1EON - chains A and B of the 4 polymer chains in the assembly; structure by X-ray diffraction, 1.60 A resolution.

# Chain A (and B)
Molecule: Type II restriction enzyme ecorv
Source organism: Escherichia coli
Notes: EC 3.1.21.4; chain B of this document is another copy of the same molecule, construct and numbering; everything in this record applies to it too
UniProtKB: P04390 (T2E5_ECOLI); residues 2-245 here correspond to UniProt positions 1-244 (UniProt number = residue number - 1)
Chain sequence (245 residues; row label = number of the first residue in the row):
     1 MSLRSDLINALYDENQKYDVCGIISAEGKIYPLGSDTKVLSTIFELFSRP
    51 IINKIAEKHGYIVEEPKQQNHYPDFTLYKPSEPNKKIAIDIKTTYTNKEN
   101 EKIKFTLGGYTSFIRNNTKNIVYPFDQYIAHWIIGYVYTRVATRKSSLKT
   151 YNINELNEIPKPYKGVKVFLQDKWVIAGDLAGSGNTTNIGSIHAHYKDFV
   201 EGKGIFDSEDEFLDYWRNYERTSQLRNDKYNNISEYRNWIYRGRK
Unresolved in the structure: 1, 142-144, 154-158 (chain B: 1, 98-101, 142-146, 228)

# How chain A and chain B interact
Contacting residue pairs - 82 pairs, chain A then chain B:
  Glu14(A) with Lys29(B), salt bridge; Tyr31(B), hydrogen bond
  Lys17(A) with Glu27(B)
  Tyr18(A) with Ser25(B); Glu27(B); Lys29(B); Tyr31(B)
  Asp19(A) with Ser25(B); Ala26(B), hydrogen bond (backbone-backbone); Glu27(B), hydrogen bond (backbone-side chain)
  Val20(A) with Ile23(B), hydrophobic; Ile24(B); Ser25(B)
  Cys21(A) with Ile24(B), hydrogen bond (backbone-backbone); Ser25(B); Ala26(B)
  Gly22(A) with Gly22(B); Ile23(B); Ile24(B), hydrogen bond (backbone-backbone)
  Ile23(A) with Val20(B), hydrophobic; Gly22(B); Ile43(B), hydrophobic; Leu46(B), hydrophobic
  Ile24(A) with Val20(B); Cys21(B), hydrogen bond (backbone-backbone); Gly22(B), hydrogen bond (backbone-backbone); Ile24(B), hydrophobic; Ile30(B), hydrophobic; Leu156(B), hydrophobic
  Ser25(A) with Asp19(B); Val20(B); Cys21(B); Leu156(B)
  Ala26(A) with Asp19(B), hydrogen bond (backbone-backbone); Cys21(B); Leu156(B); Lys161(B)
  Glu27(A) with Lys17(B); Tyr18(B); Asp19(B), hydrogen bond (side chain-backbone)
  Gly28(A) with Leu156(B)
  Lys29(A) with Glu14(B), salt bridge; Tyr18(B), hydrogen bond
  Tyr31(A) with Glu14(B), hydrogen bond; Tyr18(B); Phe47(B); Pro50(B), hydrophobic
  Pro32(A) with Leu46(B)
  Leu33(A) with Leu46(B); Arg49(B), hydrogen bond (backbone-side chain)
  Gly34(A) with Leu46(B)
  Asp36(A) with Gln69(B)
  Thr37(A) with Gln69(B), hydrogen bond (backbone-side chain)
  Lys38(A) with Thr42(B)
  Val39(A) with Thr42(B); Leu46(B), hydrophobic
  Thr42(A) with Lys38(B), hydrogen bond (side chain-backbone)
  Ile43(A) with Ile23(B), hydrophobic
  Leu46(A) with Ile23(B), hydrophobic; Tyr31(B); Pro32(B); Leu33(B), hydrophobic; Gly34(B)
  Phe47(A) with Tyr31(B)
  Arg49(A) with Pro32(B); Leu33(B), hydrogen bond (side chain-backbone); Gly34(B); Ser147(B), hydrogen bond (side chain-backbone); Leu148(B)
  Pro50(A) with Tyr31(B), hydrophobic; Leu148(B); Thr150(B)
  Asn53(A) with Leu148(B)
  Tyr95(A) with Gln69(B)
  Ser147(A) with Arg49(B), hydrogen bond (backbone-side chain)
  Leu148(A) with Arg49(B); Pro50(B); Asn53(B)
  Thr150(A) with Pro50(B)
  Ile153(A) with Ile153(B), hydrophobic
  Lys161(A) with Ala26(B)
  Asn185(A) with Asn185(B)
Also at the interface, not in a pair above, chain A (39 interface residues in all): Ile30, Tyr138, Lys149
Also at the interface, not in a pair above, chain B (37 interface residues in all): Val39, Glu65, Lys149

# Overview
The interface between chain A and chain B involves 39 residues on one side and 37 on the other; the contacts
include 17 hydrogen bonds and 2 salt bridges. Polar contacts include Glu14(A)-Lys29(B), Glu14(A)-Tyr31(B) and
Asp19(A)-Glu27(B).
Chain A and chain B are both Type II restriction enzyme ecorv (Escherichia coli); the structure, Ecorv bound
to 3'-S-phosphorothiolate DNA and CA2+, was determined by X-ray diffraction, deposited together with 1EO3 and
1EO4.
